6DBR - chains C and H of the 8 polymer chains in the assembly; structure by electron microscopy, 4.00 A resolution.

== Chain C ==
Name: Recombination activating gene 1 - MBP chimera
Organism: Escherichia coli
Notes: EC 2.3.2.27
UniProt: chimeric construct of P0AEX9, O13033: residues -113 to 250 from P0AEX9 (MALE_ECOLI) positions 29-392 (UniProt number = residue number + 142); residues 271-1031 from O13033 positions 271-1031 (same numbers)
Sequence (1159 residues; row label = number of the first residue in the row; numbers below 1 keep their minus sign (Met-127 is residue -127)):
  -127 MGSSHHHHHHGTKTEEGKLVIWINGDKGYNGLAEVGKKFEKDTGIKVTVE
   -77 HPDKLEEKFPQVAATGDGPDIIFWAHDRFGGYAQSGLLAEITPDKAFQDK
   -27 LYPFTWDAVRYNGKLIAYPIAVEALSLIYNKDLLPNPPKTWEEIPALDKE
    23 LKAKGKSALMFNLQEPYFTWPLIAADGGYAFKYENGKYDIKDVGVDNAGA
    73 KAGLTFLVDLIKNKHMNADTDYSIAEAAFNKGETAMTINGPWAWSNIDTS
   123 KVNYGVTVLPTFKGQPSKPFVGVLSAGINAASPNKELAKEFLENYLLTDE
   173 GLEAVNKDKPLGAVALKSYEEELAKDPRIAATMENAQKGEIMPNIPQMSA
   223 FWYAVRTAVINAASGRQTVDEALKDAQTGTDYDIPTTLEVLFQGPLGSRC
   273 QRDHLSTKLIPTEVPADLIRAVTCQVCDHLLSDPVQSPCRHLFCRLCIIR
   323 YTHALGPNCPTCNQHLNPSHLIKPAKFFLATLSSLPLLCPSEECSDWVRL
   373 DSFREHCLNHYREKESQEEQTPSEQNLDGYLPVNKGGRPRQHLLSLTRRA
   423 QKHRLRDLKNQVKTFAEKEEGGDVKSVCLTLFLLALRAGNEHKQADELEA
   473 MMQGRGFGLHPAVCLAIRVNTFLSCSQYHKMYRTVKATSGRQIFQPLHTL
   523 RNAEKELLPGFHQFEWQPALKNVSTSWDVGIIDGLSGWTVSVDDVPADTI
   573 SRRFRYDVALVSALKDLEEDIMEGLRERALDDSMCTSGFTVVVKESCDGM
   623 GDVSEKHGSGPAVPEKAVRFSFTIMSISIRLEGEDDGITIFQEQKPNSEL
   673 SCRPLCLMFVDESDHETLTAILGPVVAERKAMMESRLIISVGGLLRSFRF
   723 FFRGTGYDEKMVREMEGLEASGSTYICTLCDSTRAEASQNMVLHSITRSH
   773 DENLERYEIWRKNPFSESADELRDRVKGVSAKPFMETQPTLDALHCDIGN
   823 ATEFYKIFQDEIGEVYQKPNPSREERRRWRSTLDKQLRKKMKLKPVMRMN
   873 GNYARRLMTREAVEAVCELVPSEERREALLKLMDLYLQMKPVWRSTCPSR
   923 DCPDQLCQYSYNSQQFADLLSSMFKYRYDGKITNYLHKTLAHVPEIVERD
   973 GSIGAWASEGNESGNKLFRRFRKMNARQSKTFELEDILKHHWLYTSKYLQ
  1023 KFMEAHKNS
Unresolved in the structure: -127 to 479, 627-634, 1030-1031
Differences from the reference sequence: initiating methionine (-127); expression tag (-126 to -114); linker (251-270)
Metal / ion sites: Ca2+ site 1: Asp620, Glu984 (shared with 1 residue of chain G); Ca2+ site 2: Asp730 (shared with 2 residues of chain G); Zn2+: Cys749, Cys752, His959, His964
Reported in the primary citation:
  - catalytic residues: Asp620, Glu684, Asp730, Glu984
  - binding site for Forward strand of melted RSS substrate DNA: Arg999, Gln1000

== Chain H ==
Molecule: Reverse strand of melted RSS substrate DNA
Sequence (34 nucleotides; row label = number of the first residue in the row):
     1 TGGAGTACTACCACTGTGTAAGACAGGCCAGATC

== Interface between chain C and chain H ==
Contacting residue pairs - 10 pairs, chain C then chain H:
  Ala742(C) - DG22(H)  phosphate contact
  Ala742(C) - DA23(H)  sugar contact
  Ser745(C) - DA23(H)  phosphate contact
  Thr746(C) - DC24(H)  hydrogen bond to the phosphate
  Arg795(C) - DC24(H)  salt bridge to the phosphate
  Arg849(C) - DG18(H)  salt bridge to the phosphate
  Arg852(C) - DG18(H)  salt bridge to the phosphate
  Met869(C) - DG16(H)  phosphate contact
  Met869(C) - DT17(H)  sugar contact
  Arg870(C) - DG18(H)  base contact
Also at the interface, not in a pair above, chain C (11 interface residues in all): Gly744, Lys864, Pro867
Also at the interface, not in a pair above, chain H (7 interface residues in all): DA13

== Overview ==
Chain C and chain H form an interface of 11 and 7 residues respectively; the contacts include 1 hydrogen bond
and 3 salt bridges. Polar contacts include Thr746(C)-DC24(H), Arg795(C)-DC24(H) and Arg849(C)-DG18(H). The
paper reports catalytic residues Asp620(C), Glu684(C) and Asp730(C) among others; a binding site for Forward
strand of melted RSS substrate DNA at Arg999(C) and Gln1000(C).
Chain C is Recombination activating gene 1 - MBP chimera (Escherichia coli) and chain H is Reverse strand of
melted RSS substrate DNA; the structure, Cryo-EM structure of RAG in complex with one melted RSS and one
unmelted RSS, was determined by electron microscopy together with 6DBI, 6DBJ, 6DBL, 6DBO, 6DBQ, 6DBT and 4
further entries from the same study.
